7BZN - chains A and D of the 4 polymer chains in the assembly; structure by electron microscopy, 3.10 A resolution.

[Chain A]
Protein: Capsid protein VP1
Organism: Coxsackievirus A10
Amino-acid sequence (298 residues; numbered 1 to 298; the number before each row is that of its first residue):
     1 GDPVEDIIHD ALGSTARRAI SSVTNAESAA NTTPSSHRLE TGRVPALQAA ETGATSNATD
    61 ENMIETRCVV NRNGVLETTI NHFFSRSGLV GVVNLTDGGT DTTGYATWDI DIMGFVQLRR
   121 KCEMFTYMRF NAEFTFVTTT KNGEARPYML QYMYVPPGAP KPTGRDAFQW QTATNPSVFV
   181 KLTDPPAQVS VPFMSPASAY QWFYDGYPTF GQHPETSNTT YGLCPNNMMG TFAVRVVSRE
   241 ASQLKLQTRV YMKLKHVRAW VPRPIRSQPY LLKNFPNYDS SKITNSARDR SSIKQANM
Unresolved in the structure: 1-22, 98-102, 298
Residues lining bound ligands: sphingosine (SPH): I110, D111, I112, F130, F134, F136, Y152, M153, Y154, P176, V178, V189, V191, Y200, W202, N227, M229, F232, M252

[Chain D]
Protein: Capsid protein VP4
Organism: Coxsackievirus A10
UniProtKB: G0YPI2 (G0YPI2_9ENTO); numbering as in UniProt (aligned over 1-69)
Amino-acid sequence (69 residues; each row starts with the number of its first residue):
     1 MGAQVSTQKS GSHETGNVAT GGSTINFTNI NYYKDSYAAS ATRQDFTQDP KKFTQPVLDS
    61 IRELSAPLN
Unresolved in the structure: 1-25

[How chain A and chain D interact]
Pairs across the interface - 37 pairs, chain A then chain D:
  V23(A) - D49(D)
  T24(A) - F46(D)
  T24(A) - Q48(D)  hydrogen bond (backbone-backbone)
  N25(A) - F46(D)
  A26(A) - F46(D)
  G42(A) - L64(D)
  R43(A) - L64(D)
  V44(A) - L64(D)
  V44(A) - S65(D)
  P45(A) - E63(D)
  P45(A) - L64(D)  hydrophobic
  L47(A) - P67(D)
  Q48(A) - P67(D)
  A49(A) - P67(D)  hydrophobic
  T52(A) - V57(D)
  G53(A) - P56(D)
  A54(A) - T54(D)
  A54(A) - V57(D)  hydrophobic
  T55(A) - T54(D)  hydrogen bond (backbone-backbone)
  T55(A) - Q55(D)  hydrogen bond (backbone-side chain)
  N57(A) - Q55(D)
  N57(A) - E63(D)
  A58(A) - E63(D)
  T59(A) - E63(D)
  N62(A) - E63(D)
  N62(A) - L64(D)
  L76(A) - Q44(D)
  L76(A) - F46(D)  hydrophobic
  N131(A) - Y37(D)
  S190(A) - Y37(D)  hydrogen bond (side chain-backbone)
  S190(A) - A38(D)
  P192(A) - Y37(D)
  K255(A) - Y37(D)
  K255(A) - A39(D)  hydrogen bond (side chain-backbone)
  H256(A) - A39(D)
  H256(A) - S40(D)  hydrogen bond (side chain-backbone)
  P262(A) - F53(D)  hydrophobic
Also at the interface, not in a pair above, chain A (32 interface residues in all): E27, R38, E51, S56, H82, V191
Also at the interface, not in a pair above, chain D (23 interface residues in all): T42, T47, I61, R62, A66, L68

[Overview]
32 residues of chain A face 23 of chain D across their interface, with 6 hydrogen bonds. Among the polar pairs
are T55(A)-Q55(D), S190(A)-Y37(D) and K255(A)-A39(D). Bound to chain A: sphingosine.
Here chain A is Capsid protein VP1 and chain D is Capsid protein VP4, both from Coxsackievirus A10. Entry 7BZN
(Cryo-EM structure of mature Coxsackievirus A10 at pH 7.4) was determined by electron microscopy, deposited
together with 7BZO, 7BZT, 7BZU, 7C4T, 7C4W, 7C4Y and 7C4Z.
